6PB6 - chains C and 1 of the 10 polymer chains in the assembly; structure by electron microscopy, 4.29 A resolution (low resolution: residue-level contacts below are approximate; hydrogen-bond / salt-bridge calls are withheld).

[Chain C]
Protein: DNA-directed RNA polymerase subunit beta
Organism: Escherichia coli
Notes: EC 2.7.7.6
UniProtKB: B7MIX3 (RPOB_ECO45); residue numbers follow UniProt; this construct covers 1-1342
Chain sequence (1342 residues; row label = number of the first residue in the row):
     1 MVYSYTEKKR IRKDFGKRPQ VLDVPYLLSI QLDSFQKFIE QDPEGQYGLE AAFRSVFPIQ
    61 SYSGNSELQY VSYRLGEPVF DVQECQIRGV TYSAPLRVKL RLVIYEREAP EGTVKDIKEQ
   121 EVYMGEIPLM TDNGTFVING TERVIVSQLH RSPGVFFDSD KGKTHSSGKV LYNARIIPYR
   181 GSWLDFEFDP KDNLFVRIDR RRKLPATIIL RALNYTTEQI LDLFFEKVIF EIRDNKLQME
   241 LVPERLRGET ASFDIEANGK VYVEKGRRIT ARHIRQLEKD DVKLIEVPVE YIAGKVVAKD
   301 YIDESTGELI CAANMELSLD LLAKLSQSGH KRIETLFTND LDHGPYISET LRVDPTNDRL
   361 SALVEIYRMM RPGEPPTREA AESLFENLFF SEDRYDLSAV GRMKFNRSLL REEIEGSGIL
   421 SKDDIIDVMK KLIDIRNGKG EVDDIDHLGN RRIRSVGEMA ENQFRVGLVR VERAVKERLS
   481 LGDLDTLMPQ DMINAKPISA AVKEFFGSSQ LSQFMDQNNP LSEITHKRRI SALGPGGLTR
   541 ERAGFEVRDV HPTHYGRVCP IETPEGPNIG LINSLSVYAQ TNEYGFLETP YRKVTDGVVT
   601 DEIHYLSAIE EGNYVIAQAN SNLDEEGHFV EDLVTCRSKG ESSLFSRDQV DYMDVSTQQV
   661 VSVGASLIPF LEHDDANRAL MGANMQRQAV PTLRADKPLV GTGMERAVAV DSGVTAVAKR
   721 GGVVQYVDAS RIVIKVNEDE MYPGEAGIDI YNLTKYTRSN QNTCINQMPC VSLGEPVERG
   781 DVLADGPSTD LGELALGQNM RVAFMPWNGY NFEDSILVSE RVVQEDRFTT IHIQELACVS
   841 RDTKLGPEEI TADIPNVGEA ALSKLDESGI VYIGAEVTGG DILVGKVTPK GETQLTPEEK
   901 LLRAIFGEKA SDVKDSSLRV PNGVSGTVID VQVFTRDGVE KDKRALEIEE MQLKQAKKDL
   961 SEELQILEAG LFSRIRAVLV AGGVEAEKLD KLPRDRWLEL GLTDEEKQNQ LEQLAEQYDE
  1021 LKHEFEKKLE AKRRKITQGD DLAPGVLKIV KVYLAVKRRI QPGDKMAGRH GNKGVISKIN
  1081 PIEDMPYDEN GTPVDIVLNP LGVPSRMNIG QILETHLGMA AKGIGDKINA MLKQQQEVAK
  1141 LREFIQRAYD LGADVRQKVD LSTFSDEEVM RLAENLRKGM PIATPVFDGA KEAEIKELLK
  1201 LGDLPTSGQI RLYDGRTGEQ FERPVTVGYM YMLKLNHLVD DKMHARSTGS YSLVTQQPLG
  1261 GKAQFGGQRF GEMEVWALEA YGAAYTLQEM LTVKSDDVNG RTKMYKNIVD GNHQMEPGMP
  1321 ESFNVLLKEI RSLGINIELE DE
Not modelled in the structure: 1-2

[Chain 1]
Molecule: Synthetic nontemplate strand DNA
Sequence (78 nucleotides; row label = number of the first residue in the row):
    13 CTTTTTTGCC TAAAATGTGA TCTAGATCAC ATTTTTCGCA TCTTTTTTAT GCTATAATGT
    73 GTGCAGTCTG ACGCGGCG

[How chain C and chain 1 interact]
Residue-residue contacts (7):
  Trp183(C) - DG78(1)
  Arg200(C) - DT79(1)
  Glu374(C) - DG73(1)
  Arg470(C) - DG75(1)
  Arg473(C) - DG75(1)
  Arg542(C) - DT79(1)
  Arg542(C) - DC80(1)
Interface residues without a listed pair, chain C (11 interface residues in all): Asp199, Arg371, Pro375, Pro535, Gly537
Interface residues without a listed pair, chain 1 (9 interface residues in all): DG71, DT72, DT74, DA77

[In short]
Chain C and chain 1 form an interface of 11 and 9 residues respectively.
Chain C is DNA-directed RNA polymerase subunit beta (Escherichia coli) and chain 1 is Synthetic nontemplate
strand DNA; the structure, The E. coli class-II CAP-dependent transcription activation complex at the state 2,
was determined by electron microscopy together with 6PB4 and 6PB5 from the same study.
